8D2N - chains A and D of the 4 polymer chains in the assembly; structure by electron microscopy, 2.88 A resolution.

# Chain A
Name: CRISPR-associated endonuclease, Csn1 family
Source organism: Acidothermus cellulolyticus 11B
UniProt: A0LWB3 (A0LWB3_ACIC1); residue numbers follow UniProt; this construct covers 1-1138
Amino-acid sequence (1138 residues; row label = number of the first residue in the row):
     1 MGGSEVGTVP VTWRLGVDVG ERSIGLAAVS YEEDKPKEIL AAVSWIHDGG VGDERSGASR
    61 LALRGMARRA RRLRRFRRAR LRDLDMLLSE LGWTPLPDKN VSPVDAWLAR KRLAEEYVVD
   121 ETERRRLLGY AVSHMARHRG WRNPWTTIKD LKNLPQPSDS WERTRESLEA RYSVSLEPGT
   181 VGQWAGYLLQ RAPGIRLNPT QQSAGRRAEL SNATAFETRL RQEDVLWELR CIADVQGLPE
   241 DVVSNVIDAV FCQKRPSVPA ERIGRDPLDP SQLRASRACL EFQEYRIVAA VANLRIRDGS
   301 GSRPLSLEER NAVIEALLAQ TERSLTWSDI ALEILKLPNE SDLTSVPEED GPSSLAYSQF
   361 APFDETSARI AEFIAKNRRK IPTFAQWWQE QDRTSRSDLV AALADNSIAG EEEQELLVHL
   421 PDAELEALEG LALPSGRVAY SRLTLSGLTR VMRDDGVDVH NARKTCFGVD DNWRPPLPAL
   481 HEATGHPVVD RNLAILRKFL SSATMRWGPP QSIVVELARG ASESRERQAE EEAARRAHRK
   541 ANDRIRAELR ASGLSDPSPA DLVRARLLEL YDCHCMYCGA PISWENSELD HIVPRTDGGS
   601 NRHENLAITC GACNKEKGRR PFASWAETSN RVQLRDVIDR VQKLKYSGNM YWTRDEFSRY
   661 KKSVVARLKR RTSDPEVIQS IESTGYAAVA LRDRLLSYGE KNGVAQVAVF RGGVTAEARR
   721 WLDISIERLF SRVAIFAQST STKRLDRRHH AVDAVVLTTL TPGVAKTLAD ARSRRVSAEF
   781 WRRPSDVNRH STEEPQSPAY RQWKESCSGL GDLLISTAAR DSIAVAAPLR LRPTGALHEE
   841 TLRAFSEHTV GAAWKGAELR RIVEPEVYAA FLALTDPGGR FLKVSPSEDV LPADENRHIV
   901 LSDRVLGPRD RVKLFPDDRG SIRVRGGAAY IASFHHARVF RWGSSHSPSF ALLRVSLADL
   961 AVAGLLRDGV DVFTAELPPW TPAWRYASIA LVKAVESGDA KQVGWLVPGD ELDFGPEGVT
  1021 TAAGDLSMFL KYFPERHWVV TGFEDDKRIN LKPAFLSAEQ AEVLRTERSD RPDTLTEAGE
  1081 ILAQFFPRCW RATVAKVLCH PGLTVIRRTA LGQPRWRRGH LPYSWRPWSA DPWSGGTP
Not modelled in the structure: 1-6, 204-209, 411-415, 779-790, 1135-1138
Bound ions: Mg2+ near Asp-18 (its only coordinating residue here)
From the paper describing this entry:
  - binding site for the 11-nt DNA strand (chain D): Arg-55
  - conformationally variable residues (side-chain flip): Glu-516
  - mutagenesis - R55W: decreased catalytic activity
  - mutagenesis - R55Y: unchanged catalytic activity
  - mutagenesis - R55A: abolished catalytic activity
  - mutagenesis - H750N: unchanged catalytic activity on Mn2+
  - mutagenesis - H750N: abolished growth
  - mutagenesis - V709A/H750N: increased growth in response to Mn2+
  - mutagenesis - H750D: decreased catalytic activity on Mg2+
  - mutagenesis - H750D: decreased catalytic activity on Mn2+

# Chain D
Molecule: 11-nt DNA strand
Sequence (11 nucleotides; each row starts with the number of its first residue):
    30 TACACCAAGC T

# How chain A and chain D interact
Residue-residue contacts - 18 pairs, chain A then chain D:
  Glu-54(A) / DT30(D)  sugar contact
  Arg-55(A) / DT30(D)  hydrogen bond to the base
  Asp-918(A) / DC35(D)  phosphate contact
  Arg-919(A) / DC34(D)  sugar contact
  Arg-919(A) / DC35(D)  phosphate contact
  Gly-920(A) / DC34(D)  phosphate contact
  Ser-933(A) / DA33(D)  sugar contact
  Phe-934(A) / DA33(D)  hydrogen bond to the phosphate
  Phe-934(A) / DC34(D)  phosphate contact
  Arg-954(A) / DC34(D)  salt bridge to the phosphate
  Thr-1041(A) / DC32(D)  hydrogen bond to the phosphate
  Gly-1042(A) / DA33(D)  phosphate contact
  Phe-1043(A) / DA33(D)  hydrogen bond to the phosphate
  Glu-1044(A) / DA33(D)  sugar contact
  Glu-1044(A) / DC34(D)  hydrogen bond to the base
  Arg-1088(A) / DA33(D)  base contact
  Arg-1088(A) / DC34(D)  base contact
  Arg-1091(A) / DC34(D)  base contact
Interface residues without a listed pair, chain A (18 interface residues in all): Ile-931, Ala-932, Asp-1045, Asn-1050
Interface residues without a listed pair, chain D (6 interface residues in all): DA31

# In short
Chain A and chain D form an interface of 18 and 6 residues respectively, with 5 hydrogen bonds and 1 salt
bridge. Polar pairs include Arg-55(A)/DT30(D), Glu-1044(A)/DC34(D) and Phe-934(A)/DA33(D). From the paper: a
binding site for the 11-nt DNA strand (chain D) at Arg-55(A); R55W of chain A reduces catalytic activity; 6
substitutions were tested in all.
Here chain A is CRISPR-associated endonuclease, Csn1 family (Acidothermus cellulolyticus 11B) and chain D is
an 11-nt DNA strand. Entry 8D2N (Structure of Acidothermus cellulolyticus Cas9 ternary complex (Pre-cleavage))
was determined by electron microscopy (same publication as 8D2K, 8D2L, 8D2O, 8D2P and 8D2Q).
